7JHN - chain A; structure by X-ray diffraction, 2.20 A resolution.

Chain A:
Name: N-acetyllactosaminide beta-1,3-N-acetylglucosaminyltransferase 2
Source organism: Homo sapiens
Notes: EC 2.4.1.149
UniProtKB: Q9NY97 (B3GN2_HUMAN); numbering as in UniProt (aligned over 45-397)
Amino-acid sequence (370 residues; row label = number of the first residue in the row):
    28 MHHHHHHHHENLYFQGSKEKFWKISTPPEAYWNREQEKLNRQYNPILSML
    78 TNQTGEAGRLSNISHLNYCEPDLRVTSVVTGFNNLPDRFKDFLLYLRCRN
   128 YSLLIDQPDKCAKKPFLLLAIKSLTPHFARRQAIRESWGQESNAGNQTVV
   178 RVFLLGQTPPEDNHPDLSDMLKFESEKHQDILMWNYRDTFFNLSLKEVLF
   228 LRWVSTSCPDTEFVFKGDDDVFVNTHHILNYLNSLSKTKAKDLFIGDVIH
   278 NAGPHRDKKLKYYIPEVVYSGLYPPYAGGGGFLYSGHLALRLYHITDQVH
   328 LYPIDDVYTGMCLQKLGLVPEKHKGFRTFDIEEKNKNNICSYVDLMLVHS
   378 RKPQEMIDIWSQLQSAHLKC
Unresolved in the structure: 28-54, 76-89, 172-173
Differences from the reference sequence: initiating methionine (28); expression tag (29-44)
Disulfide bonds: Cys-96/Cys-125, Cys-138/Cys-235, Cys-367/Cys-397
Covalently attached groups: N-acetylglucosamine (NAG) linked to Asn-127; glycan linked to Asn-219
Bound ions: Mg2+: Asp-247 (together with UDP)
Small-molecule neighbours: UDP (uridine-5'-diphosphate): Lys-149, Ser-150, Leu-151, His-154, Arg-157, Asp-215, Thr-216, Phe-217, Leu-220, Lys-223, Asp-245, Asp-246, Asp-247, Lys-288, Tyr-289, His-376
Curated features (UniProtKB/Swiss-Prot):
  - glycosylation (N-linked (GlcNAc...) asparagine): Asn-79, Asn-89, Asn-127, Asn-173, Asn-219
  - mutagenesis: Asp-245 (D245A: Loss of enzymatic activity, no loss of B3GNT8-binding)
What the authors report for this chain:
  - binding site for N-acetylglucosamine: Gly-306
  - binding site for UDP: Lys-288, Tyr-289
  - mutagenesis - K149A, D245A, D247A, A279L, A279V, Y289F, D332A, D333N, H376E, H376L, H376Q: abolished catalytic activity
  - mutagenesis - A279G: decreased catalytic activity
  - disease-associated variants - D247H: decreased catalytic activity (citing earlier work)

Overview:
Ligands of chain A: UDP. N-acetylglucosamine is covalently linked to Asn-127. From UniProt: one mutagenesis
site. From the paper: a binding site for UDP at Lys-288 and Tyr-289; K149A, D245A and D247A, among others,
abolish catalytic activity; 13 substitutions were tested in all.
Chain A is N-acetyllactosaminide beta-1,3-N-acetylglucosaminyltransferase 2 (Homo sapiens); the structure,
Structure of human beta 1,3-N-acetylglucosaminyltransferase 2 with UDP and trisaccharide
GlcNAc-beta1-3Gal-beta1-4GlcNAc, was determined by X-ray diffraction (same publication as 7JHI, 7JHK, 7JHL,
7JHM and 7JHO).
